PDB entry 9CTQ | electron microscopy, 2.41 A resolution | chains D and B of the 5 polymer chains in the assembly

# Chain D (and B)
Name: Bestrophin-1
Source organism: Homo sapiens
Notes: chain B of this document is another copy of the same molecule, construct and numbering; everything in this record applies to it too
Reference sequence: O76090 (BEST1_HUMAN); numbering as in UniProt (aligned over 2-585)
Amino-acid sequence (584 residues; row label = number of the first residue in the row):
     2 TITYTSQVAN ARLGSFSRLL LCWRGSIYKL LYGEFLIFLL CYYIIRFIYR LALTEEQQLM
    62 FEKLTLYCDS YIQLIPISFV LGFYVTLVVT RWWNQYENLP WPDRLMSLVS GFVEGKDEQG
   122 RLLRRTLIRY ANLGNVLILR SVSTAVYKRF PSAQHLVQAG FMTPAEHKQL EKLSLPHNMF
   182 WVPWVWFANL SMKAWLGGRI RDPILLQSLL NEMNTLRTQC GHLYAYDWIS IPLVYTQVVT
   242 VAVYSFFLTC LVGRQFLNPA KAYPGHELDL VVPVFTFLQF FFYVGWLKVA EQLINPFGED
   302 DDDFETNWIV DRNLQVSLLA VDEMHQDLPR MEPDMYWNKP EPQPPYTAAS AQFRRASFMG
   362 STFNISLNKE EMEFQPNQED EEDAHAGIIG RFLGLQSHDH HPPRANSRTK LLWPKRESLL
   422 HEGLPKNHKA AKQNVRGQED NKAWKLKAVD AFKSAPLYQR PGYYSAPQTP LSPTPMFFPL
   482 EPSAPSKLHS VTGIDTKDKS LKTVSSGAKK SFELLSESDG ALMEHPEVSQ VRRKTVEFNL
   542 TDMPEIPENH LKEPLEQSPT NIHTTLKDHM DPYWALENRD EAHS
Not modelled in the structure: 378-585
Bound ions: Ca2+ site 1: A10 (shared with 4 residues of chain C); Ca2+ site 2: Q293, N296, D301, D304 (shared with 1 residue of chain E)
Small-molecule neighbours:
  - gamma-amino-butanoic acid (ABU), molecule 1: Y68, Y72, L75
  - gamma-amino-butanoic acid (ABU), molecule 2: R255, Q256, F257, H267, P274, V275, F276, T277
Swiss-Prot annotation at these positions:
  - region: P346 to Q379 (Auto-inhibitory segment)
  - binding site (Ca(2+)): A10, Q293, N296, D301, D304
  - natural variant: I3 (I3T: In VMD2), T6 (T6P: In VMD2; T6R: In VMD2), V9 (V9A: In VMD2; V9M: In VMD2), A10 (A10T: In VMD2; A10V: In VMD2), N11 (N11I: In VMD2), R13 (R13H: In VMD2), S16 (S16F: In VMD2), F17 (F17C: In VMD2), L21 (L21V: In VMD2), W24 (W24C: In VMD2), R25 (R25Q: In VMD2; R25W: In VMD2), G26 (G26R: In VMD2), 77 further natural variant entries in UniProt
  - mutagenesis: C23 (C23A: Impairs inactivation of ligand-gated anion channel activity by sulfhydryl-reactive agents; when associated with A-42; A-69; A-221 and A-251), C42 (C42A: Impairs inactivation of ligand-gated anion channel activity by sulfhydryl-reactive agents; when associated with A-23; A-69; A-221 and A-251), C69 (C69A: Impairs inactivation of ligand-gated anion channel activity by sulfhydryl-reactive agents; when associated with A-23; A-42; A-221 and A-251), C221 (C221A: Impairs inactivation of ligand-gated anion channel activity by sulfhydryl-reactive agents; when associated with A-23; A-42; A-69 and A-251), C251 (C251A: Impairs inactivation of ligand-gated anion channel activity by sulfhydryl-reactive agents; when associated with A-23; A-42; A-69 and A-221)
Reported in the primary citation:
  - binding site for gamma-amino-butanoic acid: Y68, Y72, P274, V275, F276, T277

# Interface between chain D and chain B
Pairs across the interface (30):
  E342(D) - L176(B)
  E342(D) - P177(B)
  S358(D) - P177(B)  hydrogen bond (side chain-backbone)
  S358(D) - H178(B)  hydrogen bond
  F359(D) - Y225(B)  hydrogen bond (backbone-side chain)
  F359(D) - D228(B)
  F359(D) - W229(B)
  M360(D) - S142(B)
  M360(D) - H178(B)
  M360(D) - N179(B)  hydrogen bond (backbone-side chain)
  G361(D) - S142(B)
  G361(D) - D228(B)
  S362(D) - S142(B)  hydrogen bond (backbone-backbone)
  S362(D) - V143(B)
  S362(D) - D228(B)  hydrogen bond
  T363(D) - R141(B)  hydrogen bond (side chain-backbone)
  T363(D) - S142(B)  hydrogen bond (side chain-backbone)
  T363(D) - V143(B)
  T363(D) - S144(B)
  T363(D) - T145(B)
  T363(D) - Y148(B)
  F364(D) - Y148(B)
  I366(D) - T145(B)
  I366(D) - Y148(B)
  L368(D) - P152(B)  hydrophobic
  M373(D) - P152(B)  hydrophobic
  M373(D) - H156(B)  hydrogen bond (backbone-side chain)
  F375(D) - R150(B)
  F375(D) - H156(B)
  F375(D) - Q159(B)
Other interface residues (no listed pair), chain D (13 interface residues in all): P341
Other interface residues (no listed pair), chain B (21 interface residues in all): K149, F151, A160, S175

# In short
13 residues of chain D and 21 residues of chain B are in contact, with 9 hydrogen bonds. Polar pairs include
S358(D)-P177(B), S358(D)-H178(B) and F359(D)-Y225(B). Ligands of chain D: gamma-amino-butanoic acid. The paper
reports a binding site for gamma-amino-butanoic acid at Y68(D), Y72(D) and P274(D) among others.
Chain D and chain B are both Bestrophin-1 (Homo sapiens); the structure, Best1 + GABA open state, was
determined by electron microscopy (same publication as 9CTR, 9CTS and 9CTT).
